Entry 7V7C (electron microscopy, 3.70 A resolution); this record covers chains D and H of the 8 polymer chains in the assembly.

[Chain D (and H)]
Protein: Uracil-DNA glycosylase
From: Homo sapiens
Notes: EC 3.2.2.27; chain H of this document is another copy of the same molecule, construct and numbering; everything in this record applies to it too
UniProt: P13051 (UNG_HUMAN); residue numbers follow UniProt; this construct covers 94-313
Chain sequence (220 residues; numbered 94 to 313; the number before each row is that of its first residue):
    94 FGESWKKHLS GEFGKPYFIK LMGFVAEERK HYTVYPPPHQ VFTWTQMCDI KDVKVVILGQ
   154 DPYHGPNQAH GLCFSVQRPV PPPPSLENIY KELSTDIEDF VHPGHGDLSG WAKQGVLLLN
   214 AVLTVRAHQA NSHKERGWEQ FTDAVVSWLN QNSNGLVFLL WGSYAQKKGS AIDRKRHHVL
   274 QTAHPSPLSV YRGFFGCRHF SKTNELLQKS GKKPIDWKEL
UniProt features mapped onto this chain:
  - active site: Asp154 (Proton acceptor)
  - binding site (uracil): Gln153, Phe167, Asn213, His277
  - binding site (dsDNA): His157, Ser178, Ser256, His277, Ser279, Ser282, Arg285
  - modified residue: Lys295 (N6-acetyllysine)
  - natural variant: Phe251 (F251S: In HIGM5)
  - mutagenesis: Asp154 (D154E/N: Loss of uracil-DNA glycosylase activity), Tyr156 (Y156A/C/S: Acquires thymine-DNA glycosylase activity), Asn213 (N213D: Acquires cytosine-DNA glycosylase activity), Leu281 (L281A: Markedly decreases uracil-DNA glycosylase activity. Decreases the affinity for dUMP-carrying ssDNA and dsDNA. Loss of uracil-DNA glycosylase activity; when associated with N-154 ...)

[Chain D / chain H interface]
Residue-residue contacts (4; chain D residue first):
  Gly104(D) - Lys268(H)  hydrogen bond (backbone-side chain)
  Lys108(D) - Lys268(H)
  Lys268(D) - Gly104(H)  hydrogen bond (side chain-backbone)
  Lys268(D) - Lys108(H)
Also at the interface, not in a pair above, chain D (5 interface residues in all): Ser240, Ala264
Also at the interface, not in a pair above, chain H (5 interface residues in all): Ser240, Ala264

[Overview]
The chain D/chain H interface involves 5 residues from each chain; the contacts include 2 hydrogen bonds. The
hydrogen-bonded pair is Gly104(D)-Lys268(H). Curated annotation (UniProt) lists active-site residue Asp154(D),
4 uracil-binding residues, 7 dsDNA-binding residues and 4 mutagenesis sites on chain D.
Chain D and chain H are both Uracil-DNA glycosylase (Homo sapiens); the structure, CryoEM structure of
DDB1-VprBP-Vpr-UNG2(94-313) complex, was determined by electron microscopy.
